PDB entry 3HKB | X-ray diffraction, 3.65 A resolution | chains C and D of the 5 polymer chains in the assembly

== Chain C ==
Name: Tubulin alpha chain
Source organism: Ovis aries
Chain sequence (451 residues; numbered 1 to 451; the number before each row is that of its first residue):
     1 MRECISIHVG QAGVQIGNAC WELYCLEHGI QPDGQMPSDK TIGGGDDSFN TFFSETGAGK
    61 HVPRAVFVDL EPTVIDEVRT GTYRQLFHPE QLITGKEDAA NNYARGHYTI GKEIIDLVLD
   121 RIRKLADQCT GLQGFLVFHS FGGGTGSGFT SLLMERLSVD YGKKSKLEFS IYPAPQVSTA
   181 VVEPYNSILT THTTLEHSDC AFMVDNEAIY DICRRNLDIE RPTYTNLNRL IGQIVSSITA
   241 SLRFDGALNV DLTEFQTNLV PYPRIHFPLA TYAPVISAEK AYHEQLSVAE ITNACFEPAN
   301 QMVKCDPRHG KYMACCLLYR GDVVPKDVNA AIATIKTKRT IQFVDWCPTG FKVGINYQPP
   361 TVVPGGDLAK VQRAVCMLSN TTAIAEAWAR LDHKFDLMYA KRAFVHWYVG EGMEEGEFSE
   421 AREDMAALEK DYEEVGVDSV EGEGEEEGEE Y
Unresolved in the structure: 1, 38-46, 439-451
Residues lining bound ligands:
  - GTP (guanosine-5'-triphosphate): Gly-10, Gln-11, Ala-12, Gln-15, Ile-16, Asp-69, Glu-71, Asp-98, Ala-99, Ser-140, Gly-142, Gly-143, Gly-144, Thr-145, Gly-146, Ile-171, Pro-173, Val-177, Ser-178, Thr-179, Glu-183, Asn-206, Tyr-224, Leu-227, Asn-228, Ile-231
  - Mg2+ (MG): Asp-98, Ala-99, Ala-100, Asn-101, Gly-144, Thr-145

== Chain D ==
Name: Tubulin beta chain
Source organism: Ovis aries
Chain sequence (445 residues; row label = number of the first residue in the row; note: 10 numbers in that range are skipped by the numbering (no residue carries them; nothing is unmodelled there)):
     1 MREIVHIQAG QCGNQIGAKF WEVISDEHGI DPTGSYHGDS DLQL
    47 ERINVYYNEA TGNKYVPRAI LVDLEPGTMD SVRSGPFGQI FRPDNFVFGQ SGAGNNWAKG
   107 HYTEGAELVD SVLDVVRKES ESCDCLQGFQ LTHSLGGGTG SGMGTLLISK IREEYPDRIM
   167 NTFSVMPSPK VSDTVVEPYN ATLSVHQLVE NTDETYSIDN EALYDICFRT LKLTTPTYGD
   227 LNHLVSATMS GVTTCLRFPG QLNADLRKLA VNMVPFPRLH FFMPGFAPLT SRGSQQYRAL
   287 TVPELTQQMF DSKNMMAACD PRHGRYLTVA AVFRGRMSMK EVDEQMLNVQ NKNSSYFVEW
   347 IPNNVKTAVC DIPP
   369 RGLKMSATFI GNSTAIQELF KRISEQFTAM FRRKAFLHWY TGEGMDEMEF TEAESNMNDL
   429 VSEYQQYQDA TADEQGEFEE EEGEDEA
Unresolved in the structure: 1, 278-285, 439-455
Residues lining bound ligands: GDP (guanosine-5'-diphosphate): Gly-10, Gln-11, Cys-12, Gln-15, Ile-16, Ala-99, Ser-140, Gly-142, Gly-143, Gly-144, Thr-145, Gly-146, Ser-147, Val-171, Pro-173, Val-177, Ser-178, Glu-183, Asn-206, Tyr-224, Leu-227, Asn-228, Val-231

== Interface between chain C and chain D ==
Pairs across the interface - 46 pairs, chain C then chain D:
  Lys-96(C) with Cys-131(D)
  Glu-97(C) with Arg-2(D), salt bridge; Arg-164(D), salt bridge; Arg-253(D), salt bridge
  Asp-98(C) with Asp-251(D); Lys-254(D), salt bridge
  Ala-100(C) with Arg-253(D); Lys-254(D); Val-257(D)
  Asn-101(C) with Lys-254(D)
  Arg-105(C) with Arg-253(D)
  Pro-175(C) with Asn-349(D)
  Ser-178(C) with Leu-248(D); Lys-352(D)
  Thr-179(C) with Leu-248(D); Asn-258(D); Lys-352(D)
  Ala-180(C) with Asn-258(D); Lys-352(D), hydrogen bond (backbone-side chain)
  Val-181(C) with Asn-258(D); Ile-347(D), hydrophobic; Asn-349(D); Asn-350(D); Lys-352(D)
  Val-182(C) with Val-257(D)
  Glu-220(C) with Lys-326(D)
  Arg-221(C) with Met-325(D)
  Lys-394(C) with Pro-348(D); Asn-349(D)
  Leu-397(C) with Trp-346(D); Pro-348(D), hydrophobic
  Met-398(C) with Trp-346(D); Pro-348(D)
  Lys-401(C) with Phe-262(D); Trp-346(D); Ala-438(D)
  Ala-403(C) with Pro-261(D)
  Phe-404(C) with Val-257(D); Val-260(D); Pro-261(D), hydrophobic
  His-406(C) with Val-260(D); Pro-261(D), hydrogen bond (side chain-backbone); Pro-263(D)
  Trp-407(C) with Ala-256(D); Val-257(D), hydrophobic; Val-260(D), hydrogen bond (side chain-backbone)
Also at the interface, not in a pair above, chain C (23 interface residues in all): Arg-402
Also at the interface, not in a pair above, chain D (26 interface residues in all): Gln-247, Thr-314, Glu-345

== Overview ==
The interface between chain C and chain D involves 23 residues on one side and 26 on the other, with 3
hydrogen bonds and 4 salt bridges. Among the polar pairs are Glu-97(C)/Arg-2(D), Glu-97(C)/Arg-164(D) and
Glu-97(C)/Arg-253(D). Chain C binds GTP and Mg2+.
Chain C is Tubulin alpha chain and chain D is Tubulin beta chain, both from Ovis aries; the structure,
Tubulin: RB3 Stathmin-like domain complex, was determined by X-ray diffraction together with 3HKC, 3HKD and
3HKE from the same study.
